8OQE - chain A; structure by X-ray diffraction, 1.50 A resolution.

# Chain A
Name: Ribonuclease pancreatic
Source organism: Bos taurus
Notes: EC 4.6.1.18
UniProtKB: P61823 (RNAS1_BOVIN); residues 1-124 here correspond to UniProt positions 27-150 (UniProt number = residue number + 26)
Amino-acid sequence (124 residues; each row starts with the number of its first residue):
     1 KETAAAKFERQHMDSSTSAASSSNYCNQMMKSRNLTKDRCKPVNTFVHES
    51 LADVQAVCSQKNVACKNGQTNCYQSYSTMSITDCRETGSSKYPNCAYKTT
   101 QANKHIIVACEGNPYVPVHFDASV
Cystine bridges: Cys-26/Cys-84, Cys-40/Cys-95, Cys-58/Cys-110, Cys-65/Cys-72
Bound ions: dirhodium (II) tetraacetate Rh near His-105 (its only coordinating residue here); Rh ion near His-119 (its only coordinating residue here)
Residues lining bound ligands:
  - D1O (tri-(mi2-acetato-(O, O')-diaqua-dirhodium(II, II)): Ala-4, Lys-7, Phe-8, Gln-11, His-12, Glu-111, Val-118, His-119, Phe-120
  - dirhodium (II) tetraacetate (VVU): Thr-78, His-105, Val-124
UniProt features mapped onto this chain:
  - active site: His-12 (Proton acceptor), His-119 (Proton donor)
  - binding site (substrate): Lys-7, Arg-10, Lys-41 to Thr-45, Lys-66, Arg-85
  - glycosylation: Lys-1 (N-linked (Glc) (glycation) lysine), Lys-7 (N-linked (Glc) (glycation) lysine), Asn-34 (N-linked (GlcNAc...) asparagine), Lys-37 (N-linked (Glc) (glycation) lysine), Lys-41 (N-linked (Glc) (glycation) lysine)
Reported in the primary citation:
  - dirhodium (II) tetraacetate coordination: His-105
  - D1O coordination: His-119

# Summary
Ligands of chain A: dirhodium (II) tetraacetate and compound D1O. UniProt lists active-site residues His-12
and His-119 and 9 substrate-binding residues. From the paper: dirhodium (II) tetraacetate coordination by
His-105; D1O coordination by His-119.
Chain A is Ribonuclease pancreatic (Bos taurus); the structure, Dirhodium tetraacetate/ribonuclease A adduct
in the P3221 space group (6 h soaking), was determined by X-ray diffraction together with 8OQC, 8OQD, 8OQF and
8OQG from the same study.
